PDB entry 8CBW | electron microscopy, 3.48 A resolution | chains A and 1

[Chain A]
Name: Nucleocapsid
Organism: Hendra henipavirus
UniProt: A0A1L7B858 (A0A1L7B858_9MONO); residues 1-532 here = UniProt positions 1-532
Amino-acid sequence (532 residues; each row starts with the number of its first residue):
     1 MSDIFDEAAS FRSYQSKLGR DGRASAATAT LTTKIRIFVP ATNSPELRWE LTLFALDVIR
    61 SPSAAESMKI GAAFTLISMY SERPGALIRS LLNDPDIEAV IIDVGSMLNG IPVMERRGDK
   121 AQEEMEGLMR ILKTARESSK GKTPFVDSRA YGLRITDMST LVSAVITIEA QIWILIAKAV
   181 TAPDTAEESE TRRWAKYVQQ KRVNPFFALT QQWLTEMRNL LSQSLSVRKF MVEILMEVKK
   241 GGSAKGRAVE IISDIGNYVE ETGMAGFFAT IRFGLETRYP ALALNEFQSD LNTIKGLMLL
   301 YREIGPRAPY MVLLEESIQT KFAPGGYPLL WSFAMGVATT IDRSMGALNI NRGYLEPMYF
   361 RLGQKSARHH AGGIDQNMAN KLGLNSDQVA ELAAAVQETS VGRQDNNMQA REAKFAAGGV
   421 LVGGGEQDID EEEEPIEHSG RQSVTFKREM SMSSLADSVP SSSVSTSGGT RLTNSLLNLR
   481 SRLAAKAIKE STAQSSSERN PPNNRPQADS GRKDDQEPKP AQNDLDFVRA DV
Not modelled in the structure: 395-532
What the authors report for this chain:
  - binding site for the 6-nt RNA strand (chain 1): Lys178, Thr181 to Gln200, Tyr258, Gln319, Ser344 to Tyr354
  - conformationally variable residues (domain motion): His370

[Chain 1]
Molecule: 6-nt RNA strand
Organism: Escherichia coli BL21(DE3)
Sequence (6 nucleotides; numbered 1 to 6; the number before each row is that of its first residue):
     1 UUUUUU

[Interface between chain A and chain 1]
Contacting residue pairs (29):
  Lys178(A) with U4(1), salt bridge to the phosphate; U5(1), salt bridge to the phosphate
  Thr181(A) with U2(1), hydrogen bond to the sugar
  Ala182(A) with U3(1), sugar contact
  Thr185(A) with U3(1), phosphate contact; U4(1), hydrogen bond to the phosphate
  Glu188(A) with U5(1), phosphate contact
  Arg192(A) with U5(1), salt bridge to the phosphate; U6(1), salt bridge to the phosphate
  Arg193(A) with U6(1), salt bridge to the phosphate
  Tyr258(A) with U6(1), base contact
  Gly263(A) with U2(1), sugar contact
  Ala265(A) with U3(1), phosphate contact; U4(1), base contact
  Gln319(A) with U1(1), hydrogen bond to the sugar
  Ala323(A) with U1(1), phosphate contact; U2(1), phosphate contact
  Pro324(A) with U2(1), phosphate contact
  Asp342(A) with U4(1), base contact
  Ser344(A) with U4(1), hydrogen bond to the sugar; U5(1), sugar contact
  Met345(A) with U4(1), hydrogen bond to the base
  Ala347(A) with U3(1), sugar contact; U4(1), sugar contact
  Leu348(A) with U3(1), phosphate contact; U4(1), sugar contact
  Asn349(A) with U3(1), hydrogen bond to the sugar
  Arg352(A) with U2(1), salt bridge to the phosphate; U3(1), salt bridge to the phosphate
Other interface residues (no listed pair), chain A (24 interface residues in all): Ser189, Gly266, Asn351, Tyr354

[Overview]
24 residues of chain A and 6 residues of chain 1 are in contact, with 6 hydrogen bonds and 7 salt bridges.
Polar pairs include Met345(A)-U4(1), Thr181(A)-U2(1) and Gln319(A)-U1(1). From the paper: a binding site for
the 6-nt RNA strand (chain 1) at Lys178(A), Thr181(A) and Tyr258(A) among others; conformational variability
at His370(A).
Here chain A is Nucleocapsid (Hendra henipavirus) and chain 1 is a 6-nt RNA strand (Escherichia coli
BL21(DE3)). Entry 8CBW (CryoEM structure of the Hendra henipavirus nucleocapsid sauronoid assembly monomer)
was determined by electron microscopy, deposited together with 8C4H.
